5TRE - chains K and L of the 48 polymer chains in the assembly; structure by electron microscopy, 15.60 A resolution (very low resolution: no residue pairs are listed; an interface is given only as per-side residue counts).

Chain K (and L):
Molecule: Frataxin homolog, mitochondrial
Source organism: Saccharomyces cerevisiae
Notes: EC 1.16.3.1; chain L of this document is another copy of the same molecule, construct and numbering; everything in this record applies to it too
UniProtKB: Q07540 (FRDA_YEAST); residues 52-172 here = UniProt positions 52-172
Amino-acid sequence (121 residues; numbered 52 to 172; the number before each row is that of its first residue):
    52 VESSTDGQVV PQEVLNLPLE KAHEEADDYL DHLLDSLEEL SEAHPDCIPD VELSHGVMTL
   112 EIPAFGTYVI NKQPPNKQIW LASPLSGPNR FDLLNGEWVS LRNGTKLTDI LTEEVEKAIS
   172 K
Construct notes: conflict Ala-73 (Tyr in Q07540)
UniProt features mapped onto this chain:
  - mutagenesis: Asp-79 (D79A: Nearly abolishes ferroxidase activity, slows down oligomerization, impairs resistance to iron-catalyzed oxidative stress, no effect on Fe(2+) delivery and cell growth; when associated with A-82), Asp-82 (D82A: Nearly abolishes ferroxidase activity, slows down oligomerization, impairs resistance to iron-catalyzed oxidative stress, no effect on Fe(2+) delivery and cell growth; when associated with A-79), Glu-93 (E93A: Impairs oligomerization and iron mineralization; E93A: Impairs resistance to iron-catalyzed oxidative stress, no effect on Fe(2+) delivery and cell growth; when associated with A-97 and A-103), Asp-97 (D97A: Impairs resistance to iron-catalyzed oxidative stress, no effect on Fe(2+) delivery and cell growth; when associated with A-93 and A-103), Glu-103 (E103A: Impairs resistance to iron-catalyzed oxidative stress, no effect on Fe(2+) delivery and cell growth; when associated with A-93 and A-97), Asn-122 to Gln-124 (Impairs cell growth, lowers activity of mitochondrial iron-sulfur cluster-containing enzymes, no effect on iron binding and oligomerization), Gln-129 (Q129A: Impairs cell growth and lowers aconitase activity), Ile-130 (I130A: Impairs cell growth and lowers aconitase activity), Trp-131 (W131A: Impairs cell growth, lowers aconitase activity and strongly decreases interaction with ISU1; W131F: Lowers aconitase activity and no effexct on interaction with ISU1), Arg-141 (R141A: Impairs cell growth and lowers aconitase activity)

Interface between chain K and chain L:
At this resolution (16 A) residue pairs are not listed: 15 residues of chain K and 16 of chain L lie at the interface.

In short:
15 residues of chain K and 16 residues of chain L are in contact. Curated annotation (UniProt) lists 12
mutagenesis sites on chain K.
Both chains are Frataxin homolog, mitochondrial (Saccharomyces cerevisiae). Entry 5TRE (Zinc and the Iron
Donor Frataxin Regulate Oligomerization of the Scaffold Protein to Form New Fe-S ...) was determined by
electron microscopy.
